PDB entry 6TXQ | X-ray diffraction, 1.73 A resolution | chain AAA

== Chain AAA ==
Molecule: Moesin
Source organism: Homo sapiens
UniProt: P26038 (MOES_HUMAN); numbering as in UniProt (aligned over 1-346)
Chain sequence (347 residues; numbered 0 to 346; the number before each row is that of its first residue; numbering starts at 0):
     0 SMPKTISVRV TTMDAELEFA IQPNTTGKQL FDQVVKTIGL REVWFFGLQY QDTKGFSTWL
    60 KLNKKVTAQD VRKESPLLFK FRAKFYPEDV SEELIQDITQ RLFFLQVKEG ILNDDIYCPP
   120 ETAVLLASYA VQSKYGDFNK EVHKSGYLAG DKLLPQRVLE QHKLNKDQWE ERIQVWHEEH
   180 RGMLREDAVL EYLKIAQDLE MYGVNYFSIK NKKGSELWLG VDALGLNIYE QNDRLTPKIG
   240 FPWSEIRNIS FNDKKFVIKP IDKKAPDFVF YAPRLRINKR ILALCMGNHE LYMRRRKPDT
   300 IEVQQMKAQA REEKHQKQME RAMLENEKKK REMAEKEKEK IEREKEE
Unresolved in the structure: 0-3, 328-346
Differences from the reference sequence: expression tag (0)
Curated features (UniProtKB/Swiss-Prot):
  - motif: Ile115 to Glu120 ([IL]-x-C-x-x-[DE] motif)
  - modified residue: Ser74 (Phosphoserine), Lys79 (N6-acetyllysine), Lys83 (N6-succinyllysine), Tyr116 (Phosphotyrosine), Cys117 (S-nitrosocysteine), Lys139 (N6-acetyllysine), Lys165 (N6-acetyllysine)
  - natural variant: Arg171 (R171W: In IMD50)
  - mutagenesis: Ile115 (I115M: Inhibits S-nitrosylation of Cys-117; when associated with M-120), Glu120 (E120M: Inhibits S-nitrosylation of Cys-117; when associated with M-115)

== In short ==
From UniProt: 2 mutagenesis sites.
Chain AAA is Moesin (Homo sapiens); the structure, The high resolution structure of the FERM domain and
helical linker of human moesin, was determined by X-ray diffraction (same publication as 8CIR, 8CIS, 8CIT,
8CIU and 6TXS).
